Entry 1X27 (X-ray diffraction, 2.70 A resolution); this record covers chains A and F of the 12 polymer chains in the assembly.

# Chain A (and F)
Name: Proto-oncogene tyrosine-protein kinase LCK
Organism: Homo sapiens
Notes: EC 2.7.1.112; fragment: SH2-SH3 domain; chain F of this document is another copy of the same molecule, construct and numbering; everything in this record applies to it too
UniProt: P06239 (LCK_HUMAN); residues 64-226 here correspond to UniProt positions 63-225 (UniProt number = residue number - 1)
Chain sequence (167 residues; each row starts with the number of its first residue):
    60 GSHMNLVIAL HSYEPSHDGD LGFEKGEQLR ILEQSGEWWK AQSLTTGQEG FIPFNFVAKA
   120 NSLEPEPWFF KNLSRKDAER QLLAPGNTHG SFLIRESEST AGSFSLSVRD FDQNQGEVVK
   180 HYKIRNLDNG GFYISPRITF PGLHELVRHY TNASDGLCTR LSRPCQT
Disordered / not traced: 60-63
Differences from the reference sequence: cloning artifact (60-63)
Bound ions: Na+: Glu123, Glu125, Phe128

# Chain A / chain F interface
Residue-residue contacts (38; chain A residue first):
  His76(A) with Thr147(F); Arg222(F)
  Asp77(A) with Pro144(F); Gly145(F), hydrogen bond (side chain-backbone); Asn146(F); Thr147(F); Arg222(F)
  Gly78(A) with Gly145(F); Arg222(F)
  Asp79(A) with Arg222(F), salt bridge
  Glu92(A) with Pro126(F); Pro223(F)
  Ser94(A) with Ser221(F), hydrogen bond (side chain-backbone); Arg222(F); Pro223(F)
  Trp97(A) with Ser221(F); Arg222(F)
  Lys99(A) with Gln225(F), hydrogen bond
  Phe110(A) with Arg222(F); Gln225(F)
  Pro126(A) with Glu92(F)
  Pro144(A) with Asp77(F)
  Gly145(A) with Asp77(F), hydrogen bond (backbone-side chain); Gly78(F), hydrogen bond (backbone-backbone)
  Asn146(A) with Asp77(F)
  Thr147(A) with His76(F); Asp77(F)
  Ser221(A) with Ser94(F), hydrogen bond (backbone-side chain); Trp97(F)
  Arg222(A) with His76(F); Asp77(F); Asp79(F), salt bridge; Trp97(F); Phe110(F)
  Pro223(A) with Glu92(F); Phe110(F)
  Gln225(A) with Lys99(F), hydrogen bond; Phe110(F)
Also at the interface, not in a pair above, chain A (24 interface residues in all): Gly95, His148, Thr210, Asn211, Arg219, Leu220
Also at the interface, not in a pair above, chain F (22 interface residues in all): Gly95, Glu96, Asn211, Leu220

# Summary
Chain A and chain F form an interface of 24 and 22 residues respectively, with 7 hydrogen bonds and 2 salt
bridges. Polar pairs include Asp79(A)-Arg222(F), Asp77(A)-Gly145(F) and Ser94(A)-Ser221(F). The Na+ site is
built by Glu123(A), Glu125(A) and Phe128(A).
Both chains are Proto-oncogene tyrosine-protein kinase LCK (Homo sapiens). Entry 1X27 (Crystal Structure of
Lck SH2-SH3 with SH2 binding site of p130Cas) was determined by X-ray diffraction.
